PDB entry 8FS5 | electron microscopy, 2.76 A resolution | chains A and I of the 11 polymer chains in the assembly

[Chain A]
Molecule: Checkpoint protein RAD24
From: Saccharomyces cerevisiae
UniProt: P32641 (RAD24_YEAST); residues 1-545 here = UniProt positions 1-545
Chain sequence (545 residues; numbered 1 to 545; the number before each row is that of its first residue):
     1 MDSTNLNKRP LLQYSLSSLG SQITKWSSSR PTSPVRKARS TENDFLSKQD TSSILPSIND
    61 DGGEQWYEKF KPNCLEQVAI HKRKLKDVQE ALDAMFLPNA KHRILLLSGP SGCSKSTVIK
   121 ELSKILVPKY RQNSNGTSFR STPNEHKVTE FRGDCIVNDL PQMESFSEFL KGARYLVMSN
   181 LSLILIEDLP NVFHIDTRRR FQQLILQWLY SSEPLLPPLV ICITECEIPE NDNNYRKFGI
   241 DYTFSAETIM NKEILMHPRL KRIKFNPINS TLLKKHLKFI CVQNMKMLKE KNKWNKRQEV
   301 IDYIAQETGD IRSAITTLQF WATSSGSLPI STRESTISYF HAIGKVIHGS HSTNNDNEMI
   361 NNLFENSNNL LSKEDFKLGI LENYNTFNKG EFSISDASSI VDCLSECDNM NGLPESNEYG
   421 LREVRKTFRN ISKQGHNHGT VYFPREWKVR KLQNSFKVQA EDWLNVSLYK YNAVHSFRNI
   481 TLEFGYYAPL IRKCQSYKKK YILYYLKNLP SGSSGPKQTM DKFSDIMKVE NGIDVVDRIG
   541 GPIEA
Disordered / not traced: 1-63, 134-145, 499-533
Swiss-Prot annotation at these positions:
  - binding site (ATP): Gly109 to Ser116
  - mutagenesis: Lys115 (K115E: Reduces NTP-binding and hydrolysis. Shows DNA damage sensitivity; K115R: No effect on NTP-binding and hydrolysis. Resistant to DNA damage)
Ion coordination: Mg2+: Ser116, Glu187 (together with ATP-gamma-S)
Small-molecule neighbours: ATP-gamma-S (AGS; phosphothiophosphoric acid-adenylate ester): Tyr67, Phe70, Lys71, Pro72, Gln77, Val78, Ala79, Pro110, Ser111, Gly112, Cys113, Ser114, Lys115, Ser116, Thr117, Glu187, Thr224, His276, Ile311, Arg312, Ile315

[Chain I]
Molecule: Template strand
Sequence (50 nucleotides; numbered 1 to 50; the number before each row is that of its first residue):
     1 CGGTATAGGC GATACGAATC TTTTTTTTTT CCGTATAGCC GTAGCGAGCC
Disordered / not traced: 1-10, 24-26, 46-50

[Interface between chain A and chain I]
Contacting residue pairs - 31 pairs, chain A then chain I:
  His81(A) with DA17(I), phosphate contact
  Arg83(A) with DA17(I), sugar contact
  Lys84(A) with DA18(I), salt bridge to the phosphate
  Pro161(A) with DT34(I), phosphate contact
  Gln162(A) with DG33(I), phosphate contact; DT34(I), hydrogen bond to the phosphate
  Met163(A) with DG33(I), phosphate contact; DT34(I), hydrogen bond to the phosphate
  His194(A) with DC32(I), hydrogen bond to the base
  Asn234(A) with DT29(I), base contact
  Tyr235(A) with DT27(I), base contact
  Arg236(A) with DT28(I), base contact
  Glu247(A) with DT22(I), base contact
  Lys252(A) with DT22(I), sugar contact; DT23(I), salt bridge to the phosphate
  Asn266(A) with DA17(I), sugar contact; DA18(I), hydrogen bond to the phosphate
  Asn269(A) with DG16(I), phosphate contact; DA17(I), phosphate contact
  Ser270(A) with DG16(I), hydrogen bond to the phosphate
  Thr271(A) with DG16(I), phosphate contact
  Tyr339(A) with DT21(I), base contact
  Phe340(A) with DC20(I), stacking on the base; DT21(I), sugar contact
  Val441(A) with DC20(I), sugar contact
  Tyr442(A) with DC20(I), phosphate contact
  Phe443(A) with DT21(I), hydrogen bond to the phosphate; DT22(I), sugar contact
  Trp447(A) with DT23(I), phosphate contact
  Arg450(A) with DT23(I), phosphate contact
  Lys451(A) with DT23(I), phosphate contact
Also at the interface, not in a pair above, chain A (28 interface residues in all): Glu164, Asn191, Pro267, Thr440

[In short]
28 residues of chain A and 13 residues of chain I are in contact; the contacts include 6 hydrogen bonds, 2
salt bridges and 1 aromatic stacking contact. Polar pairs include His194(A)-DC32(I), Gln162(A)-DT34(I) and
Met163(A)-DT34(I). Bound to chain A: ATP-gamma-S.
Chain A is Checkpoint protein RAD24 (Saccharomyces cerevisiae) and chain I is Template strand; the structure,
Structure of S. cerevisiae Rad24-RFC loading the 9-1-1 clamp onto a 10-nt gapped DNA in step ..., was
determined by electron microscopy, deposited together with 8FS3, 8FS4, 8FS6, 8FS7 and 8FS8.
